PDB entry 5K34 | X-ray diffraction, 1.15 A resolution | chain A

# Chain A
Molecule: Ankyrin-repeat protein B
Organism: Legionella pneumophila
UniProtKB: A0A0A1EKG3 (A0A0A1EKG3_LEGPN); residue numbers follow UniProt; this construct covers 54-168
Sequence (119 residues; numbered 50 to 168; the number before each row is that of its first residue):
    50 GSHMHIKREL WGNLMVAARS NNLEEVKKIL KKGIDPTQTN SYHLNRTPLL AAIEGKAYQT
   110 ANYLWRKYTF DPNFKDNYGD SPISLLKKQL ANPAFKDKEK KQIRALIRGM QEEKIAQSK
Disordered / not traced: 50-52, 166-168
Differences from the reference sequence: expression tag (50-53)
Reported in the primary citation:
  - mutagenesis - Y91K, Y91K/L93K, L93K, Y127K, L134K: unchanged growth
  - contacts within the chain: Tyr91-Leu93 (hydrogen bond)
  - interface residues: Gln160 to Ile164

# Summary
The paper reports that Y91K, Y91K/L93K and L93K, among others, leave growth unchanged; the interface residue
Gln160; 5 substitutions were tested in all.
Chain A is Ankyrin-repeat protein B (Legionella pneumophila); the structure, Structure of the ankyrin domain
of AnkB from Legionella Pneumophila, was determined by X-ray diffraction, deposited together with 5K35.
